PDB entry 2C57 | X-ray diffraction, 3.10 A resolution | chains D and F of the 12 polymer chains in the assembly

== Chain D (and F) ==
Molecule: 3-dehydroquinate dehydratase
From: Helicobacter pylori
Notes: EC 4.2.1.10; chain F of this document is another copy of the same molecule, construct and numbering; everything in this record applies to it too
UniProtKB: Q48255 (AROQ_HELPY); residues 1-167 here = UniProt positions 1-167
Amino-acid sequence (180 residues; each row starts with the number of its first residue; note: 6 numbers in that range are skipped by the numbering (no residue carries them; nothing is unmodelled there); numbers below 1 keep their minus sign (Gly-18 is residue -18)):
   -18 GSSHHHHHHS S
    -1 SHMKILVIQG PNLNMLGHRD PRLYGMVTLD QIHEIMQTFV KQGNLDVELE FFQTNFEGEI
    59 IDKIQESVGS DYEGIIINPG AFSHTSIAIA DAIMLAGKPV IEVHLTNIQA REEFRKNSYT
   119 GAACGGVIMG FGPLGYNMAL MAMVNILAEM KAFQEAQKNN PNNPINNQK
Unresolved in the structure: 16-22, 159-167 (chain F: -18 to -8, -1 to 0, 18-22, 159-167)
Curated features (UniProtKB/Swiss-Prot):
  - active site: Tyr22 (Proton acceptor), His102 (Proton donor)
  - binding site (substrate): Asn76, His82, Asp89, Leu103, Thr104, Arg113
  - site: Arg17 (Transition state stabilizer)
Small-molecule neighbours: 2,3 -anhydro-quinic acid (FA1): Asn76, Gly78, Ala79, His82, Val101, His102, Leu103, Thr104, Ile106, Arg109, Arg113

== Chain D / chain F interface ==
Pairs across the interface (27):
  Phe54(D) - Phe54(F)  hydrophobic
  Glu55(D) - Phe80(F)
  Gly56(D) - Asn53(F)
  Gly56(D) - Phe54(F)
  Glu57(D) - Phe54(F)
  Ile59(D) - Asn10(F)
  Ile59(D) - Asn53(F)
  Asp60(D) - Asn53(F)  hydrogen bond
  Asp60(D) - Phe54(F)
  Gln63(D) - Asn10(F)  hydrogen bond
  Gln63(D) - Asn12(F)  hydrogen bond
  Gln63(D) - Met13(F)
  Gln63(D) - Asn53(F)  hydrogen bond
  Val66(D) - Met13(F)  hydrophobic
  Ile85(D) - Ala79(F)  hydrophobic
  Ile85(D) - Thr83(F)
  Ile85(D) - Phe112(F)  hydrophobic
  Ile85(D) - Arg113(F)
  Ala86(D) - Asn10(F)  hydrogen bond (backbone-side chain)
  Ala86(D) - Ala79(F)  hydrophobic
  Ala86(D) - Phe80(F)  hydrophobic
  Asp89(D) - Asn10(F)
  Asp89(D) - Arg113(F)  salt bridge
  Ala90(D) - Asn10(F)
  Leu93(D) - Met13(F)  hydrophobic
  Leu93(D) - Arg17(F)
  Tyr117(D) - Phe112(F)  hydrophobic
Interface residues without a listed pair, chain D (15 interface residues in all): Thr83
Interface residues without a listed pair, chain F (14 interface residues in all): Pro9, Glu55, His82

== Overview ==
The interface between chain D and chain F involves 15 residues on one side and 14 on the other; the contacts
include 5 hydrogen bonds and 1 salt bridge. Polar contacts include Asp89(D)-Arg113(F), Asp60(D)-Asn53(F) and
Gln63(D)-Asn10(F). Ligands of chain D: 2,3 -anhydro-quinic acid.
Both chains are 3-dehydroquinate dehydratase (Helicobacter pylori). Entry 2C57 (H.pylori type II
dehydroquinase in complex with FA1) was determined by X-ray diffraction together with 2C4V and 2C4W from the
same study.
